7UJP - chains A and C; structure by X-ray diffraction, 2.56 A resolution.

[Chain A]
Protein: Calcium/calmodulin-dependent protein kinase type II subunit alpha
Organism: Homo sapiens
Notes: EC 2.7.11.17
UniProt: Q9UQM7 (KCC2A_HUMAN); residue numbers follow UniProt; this construct covers 7-274
Sequence (268 residues; each row starts with the number of its first residue):
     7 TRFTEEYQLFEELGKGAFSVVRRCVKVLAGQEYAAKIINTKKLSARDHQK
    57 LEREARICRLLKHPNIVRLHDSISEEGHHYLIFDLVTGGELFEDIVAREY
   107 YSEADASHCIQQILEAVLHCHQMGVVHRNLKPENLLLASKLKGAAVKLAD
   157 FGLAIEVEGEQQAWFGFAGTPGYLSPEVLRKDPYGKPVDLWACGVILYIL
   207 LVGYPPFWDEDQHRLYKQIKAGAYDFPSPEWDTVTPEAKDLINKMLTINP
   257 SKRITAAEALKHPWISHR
Construct notes: engineered mutation Asn135 (Asp in Q9UQM7), Lys223 (Gln in Q9UQM7)
Metal / ion sites: Mg2+: Asn140, Asp156 (together with ADP)
Small-molecule neighbours: ADP (adenosine-5'-diphosphate): Leu19, Gly20, Lys21, Val27, Ala40, Val73, Phe89, Asp90, Leu91, Val92, Glu96, Glu139, Asn140, Leu142, Ala155, Asp156
UniProt features mapped onto this chain:
  - binding site (ATP): Leu19 to Val27, Lys42
  - modified residue: Tyr13 (Phosphotyrosine), Ser257 (Phosphoserine)
  - natural variant: Phe98 (F98S: In MRD53), Glu109 (E109D: In MRD53), Ala112 (A112V: In MRD53; uncertain significance), Pro138 (P138A: In MRD53; uncertain significance), Glu183 (E183V: In MRD53), Pro212 (P212L: In MRD53; uncertain significance; P212Q: In MRD53), Pro235 (P235L: In MRD53; uncertain significance)
  - mutagenesis: Lys42 (K42R: No effect on protein stability or degradation. No effect on neuronal migration; when associated with P-286)
Reported in the primary citation:
  - binding site for the ligand ATP: Glu96
  - mutagenesis - I205K, W214A (60-fold), E236K (21-fold): decreased binding to CaMKIIN
  - specificity-determining residues: Trp214, Glu236 (by similarity / conservation)
  - mutagenesis - E96K/E99K (Tm change 1 degC): decreased stability in response to GluN2B
  - mutagenesis - E96K/E99K (Tm change 1 degC): decreased stability with Glutamate receptor ionotropic, NMDA 2B (chain C)
  - mutagenesis - E96K (7- to 65-fold), E96K/E99K (75- to 140-fold), E99K (7- to 65-fold): decreased binding to GluA1 P828R

[Chain C]
Protein: Glutamate receptor ionotropic, NMDA 2B
UniProt: Q13224 (NMDE2_HUMAN); numbering as in UniProt (aligned over 1289-1310)
Sequence (22 residues; each row starts with the number of its first residue):
  1289 KAQKKNRNKLRRQHSYDTFVDL
Not modelled in the structure: 1289-1294, 1309-1310
Metal / ion sites: Mg2+ near Ser1303 (its only coordinating residue here)
UniProt features mapped onto this chain:
  - region: Lys1292 to Tyr1304 (Interaction with DAPK1)
  - modified residue: Ser1303 (Phosphoserine)
Reported in the primary citation:
  - post-translational modification sites: Ser1303 (citing earlier work)

[Chain A / chain C interface]
Pairs across the interface (47; chain A residue first):
  Lys56(A) - Asp1305(C)  salt bridge
  Glu96(A) - Arg1300(C)  salt bridge
  Phe98(A) - Leu1298(C)  hydrophobic
  Phe98(A) - Arg1299(C)
  Phe98(A) - Arg1300(C)
  Glu99(A) - Arg1300(C)  salt bridge
  Ile101(A) - Leu1298(C)  hydrophobic
  Val102(A) - Leu1298(C)  hydrophobic
  Asn135(A) - Ser1303(C)  hydrogen bond
  Lys137(A) - Gln1301(C)  hydrogen bond (side chain-backbone)
  Lys137(A) - Ser1303(C)
  Glu139(A) - Arg1300(C)
  Glu139(A) - Gln1301(C)  hydrogen bond (side chain-backbone)
  Leu159(A) - Ser1303(C)
  Leu159(A) - Tyr1304(C)
  Leu159(A) - Asp1305(C)
  Phe173(A) - Asp1305(C)
  Phe173(A) - Thr1306(C)  hydrogen bond (backbone-backbone)
  Phe173(A) - Phe1307(C)  hydrophobic
  Ala174(A) - Tyr1304(C)
  Gly175(A) - Ser1303(C)
  Gly175(A) - Tyr1304(C)  hydrogen bond (backbone-backbone)
  Thr176(A) - Gln1301(C)
  Thr176(A) - His1302(C)
  Thr176(A) - Ser1303(C)
  Pro177(A) - Gln1301(C)
  Pro177(A) - His1302(C)
  Pro177(A) - Tyr1304(C)  hydrophobic
  Gly178(A) - Gln1301(C)  hydrogen bond (backbone-side chain)
  Tyr179(A) - Gln1301(C)
  Ile205(A) - Leu1298(C)  hydrophobic
  Gly209(A) - Leu1298(C)
  Tyr210(A) - Arg1295(C)
  Tyr210(A) - Asn1296(C)
  Pro211(A) - Asn1296(C)  hydrogen bond (backbone-side chain)
  Pro211(A) - Lys1297(C)
  Pro211(A) - Leu1298(C)
  Pro212(A) - Asn1296(C)
  Trp214(A) - Arg1295(C)
  Trp214(A) - Asn1296(C)
  Trp214(A) - Lys1297(C)  hydrogen bond (side chain-backbone)
  Trp214(A) - Arg1299(C)
  Gln218(A) - Tyr1304(C)  hydrogen bond
  Gln218(A) - Val1308(C)
  Tyr222(A) - Tyr1304(C)
  Pro233(A) - Arg1295(C)
  Glu236(A) - Arg1295(C)  salt bridge
Also at the interface, not in a pair above, chain A (29 interface residues in all): Phe213, Ser234
Interface features reported in the paper:
  - interface residues, chain A: Lys56(A), Glu96(A), Phe98(A), Glu99(A), Ile101(A), Val102(A), Lys137(A), Glu139(A), Gly175(A), Gly178(A), Tyr179(A), Ile205(A), Glu236(A)
  - hot spots on chain A (mutagenesis) - E236K (24-fold): decreased binding to another copy of this molecule

[In short]
Chain A and chain C form an interface of 29 and 14 residues respectively, with 9 hydrogen bonds and 4 salt
bridges. Polar contacts include Lys56(A)-Asp1305(C), Glu96(A)-Arg1300(C) and Glu99(A)-Arg1300(C). From the
paper: a binding site for the ligand ATP at Glu96(A); I205K, W214A and E236K of chain A reduce binding to
CaMKIIN; 6 substitutions were tested in all.
Chain A is Calcium/calmodulin-dependent protein kinase type II subunit alpha (Homo sapiens) and chain C is
Glutamate receptor ionotropic, NMDA 2B; the structure, Cocrystal structure of human CaMKII-alpha
(CAMK2A)kinase domain and GluN2B, was determined by X-ray diffraction, deposited together with 6X5G, 6X5Q,
7KL0, 7KL1, 7UIQ, 7UIR and 5 further entries.
